8JBS - chains A and B; structure by X-ray diffraction, 2.30 A resolution.

Chain A (and B):
Name: Putative cobalamin binding protein
Source organism: Chloracidobacterium thermophilum
Notes: fragment: B12-binding domain; chain B of this document is another copy of the same molecule, construct and numbering; everything in this record applies to it too
Amino-acid sequence (327 residues; row label = number of the first residue in the row; numbers below 1 keep their minus sign (Met-81 is residue -81)):
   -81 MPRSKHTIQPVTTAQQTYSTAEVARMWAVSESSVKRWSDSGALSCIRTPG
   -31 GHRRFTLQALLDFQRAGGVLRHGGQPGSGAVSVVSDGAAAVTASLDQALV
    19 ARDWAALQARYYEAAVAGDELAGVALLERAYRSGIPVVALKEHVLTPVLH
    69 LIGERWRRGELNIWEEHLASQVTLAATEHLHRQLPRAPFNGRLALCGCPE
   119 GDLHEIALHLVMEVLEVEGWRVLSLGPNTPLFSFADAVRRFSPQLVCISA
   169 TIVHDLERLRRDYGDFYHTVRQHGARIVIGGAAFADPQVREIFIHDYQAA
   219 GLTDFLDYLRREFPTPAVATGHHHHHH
Not modelled in the structure: -81 to 8, 236-245 (chain B: -81 to 12, 235-245)
Bound ions: cobalamin Co near His122 (its only coordinating residue here)
Small-molecule neighbours:
  - 5'-deoxyadenosine (5AD), molecule 1: Trp74, Ile81, Glu84, His85, His122
  - 5'-deoxyadenosine (5AD), molecule 2: Glu118, Asn146, Pro148
  - cobalamin (B12): Glu60, Thr64, Leu67, His68, Ile70, Gly71, Glu72, Trp74, Arg75, Glu84, His85, Ser88, Leu92, Gly119, Asp120, Leu121, His122, Glu123, Ile124, Ala125, Leu128, Val129, Cys165, Ile166, Ser167, Thr169, Ile170, Val196, Ile197, Gly198, Gly199, Ala200, Ala217, Ala218, Gly219, Leu220, Phe223
Reported in the primary citation:
  - cobalamin coordination: His122
  - binding site for cobalamin: Gly71, Gly119

Chain A / chain B interface:
Pairs across the interface - 40 pairs, chain A then chain B:
  Ala35(A) - Leu141(B)
  Ala35(A) - Arg158(B)
  Ala35(A) - Phe159(B)
  Gly36(A) - Leu141(B)
  Ile81(A) - Pro148(B)
  Ile81(A) - Ser151(B)
  Trp82(A) - Leu143(B)
  Trp82(A) - Ser151(B)
  Trp82(A) - Asp154(B)
  Trp82(A) - Arg158(B)
  Trp82(A) - Phe159(B)  hydrophobic
  His85(A) - Leu143(B)
  His85(A) - Pro145(B)  hydrogen bond (side chain-backbone)
  His85(A) - Asn146(B)  hydrogen bond (side chain-backbone)
  His85(A) - Thr147(B)
  Leu86(A) - Ser142(B)
  Leu86(A) - Leu143(B)  hydrophobic
  Leu86(A) - Phe159(B)  hydrophobic
  Gln89(A) - Ser142(B)
  Gln89(A) - Gly144(B)
  Arg100(A) - Arg100(B)
  Leu121(A) - Leu121(B)  hydrophobic
  Leu141(A) - Ala35(B)
  Leu141(A) - Gly36(B)
  Ser142(A) - Leu86(B)
  Ser142(A) - Gln89(B)
  Leu143(A) - Trp82(B)
  Leu143(A) - His85(B)
  Leu143(A) - Leu86(B)  hydrophobic
  Gly144(A) - Gln89(B)
  Pro145(A) - His85(B)
  Asn146(A) - His85(B)  hydrogen bond (backbone-side chain)
  Thr147(A) - His85(B)
  Ser151(A) - Ile81(B)
  Ser151(A) - Trp82(B)
  Asp154(A) - Trp82(B)
  Arg158(A) - Trp82(B)
  Phe159(A) - Ala35(B)
  Phe159(A) - Trp82(B)  hydrophobic
  Phe159(A) - Leu86(B)  hydrophobic
Interface residues without a listed pair, chain A (25 interface residues in all): Asn80, Glu96, Pro148, Phe150, Ala155
Interface residues without a listed pair, chain B (25 interface residues in all): Val34, His127, Phe150, Ala155

Overview:
Chain A and chain B each contribute 25 residues to their interface, with 3 hydrogen bonds. Polar contacts
include His85(A)-Pro145(B) and His85(A)-Asn146(B). Chain A binds cobalamin and 5'-deoxyadenosine. From the
paper: a binding site for cobalamin at Gly71(A) and Gly119(A); cobalamin coordination by His122(A).
Chain A and chain B are both Putative cobalamin binding protein (Chloracidobacterium thermophilum); the
structure, B12-binding domain from Chloracidobacterium thermophilum MerR family protein, dark state, was
determined by X-ray diffraction together with 8JBT from the same study.
